8VF0 - chain A; structure by X-ray diffraction, 2.03 A resolution.

== Chain A ==
Name: Cytochrome P450 enzyme (CYP199A4)
Source organism: Rhodopseudomonas palustris HaA2
Notes: engineered mutation(s): D251Q, T252E
Chain sequence (410 residues; each row starts with the number of its first residue; numbering starts at 0):
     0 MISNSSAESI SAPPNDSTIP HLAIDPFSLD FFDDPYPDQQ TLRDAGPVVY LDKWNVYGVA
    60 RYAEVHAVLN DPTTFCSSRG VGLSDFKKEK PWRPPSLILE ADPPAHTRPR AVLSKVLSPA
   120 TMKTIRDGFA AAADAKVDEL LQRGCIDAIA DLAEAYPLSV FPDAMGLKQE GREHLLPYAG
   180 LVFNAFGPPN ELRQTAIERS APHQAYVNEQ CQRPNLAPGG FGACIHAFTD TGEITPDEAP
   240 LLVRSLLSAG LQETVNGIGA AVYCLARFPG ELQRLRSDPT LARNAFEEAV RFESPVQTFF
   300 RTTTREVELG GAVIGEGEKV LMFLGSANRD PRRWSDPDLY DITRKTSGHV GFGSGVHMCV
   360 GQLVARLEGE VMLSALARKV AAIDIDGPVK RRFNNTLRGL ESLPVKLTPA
Not modelled in the structure: 0-16
Bound ions: heme Fe near C358 (its only coordinating residue here)
Ligand contacts:
  - 4-methoxybenzoic acid (ANN): R92, S95, I97, L98, V181, F182, F185, S244, S247, A248, E252, F298
  - heme (HEM): L68, V80, I97, L98, H105, R109, L112, L116, F160, S244, L245, A248, G249, E252, T253, F285, V289, P294, V295, F298, R300, L323, V349, G350, F351, G352, V355, H356, C358, V359, G360, V363, A364

== In short ==
Bound to chain A: 4-methoxybenzoic acid and heme.
Chain A is Cytochrome P450 enzyme (CYP199A4) (Rhodopseudomonas palustris HaA2); the structure, The crystal
structure of QE CYP199A4 bound to 4-methoxybenzoic acid, was determined by X-ray diffraction (same publication
as 8VF3, 8VFP and 8VFR).
